PDB entry 6WC5 | X-ray diffraction, 2.90 A resolution | chains A and B of the 5 polymer chains in the assembly

# Chain A (and B)
Molecule: Myocyte-specific enhancer factor 2B
From: Homo sapiens
Notes: chain B of this document is another copy of the same molecule, construct and numbering; everything in this record applies to it too
UniProtKB: Q02080 (MEF2B_HUMAN); residue numbers follow UniProt; this construct covers 2-91
Amino-acid sequence (90 residues; numbered 2 to 91; the number before each row is that of its first residue):
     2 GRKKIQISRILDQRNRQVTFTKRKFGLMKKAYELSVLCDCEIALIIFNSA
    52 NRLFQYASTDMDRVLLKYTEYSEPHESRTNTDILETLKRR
Unresolved in the structure: 91 (chain B: fully traced)
Curated features (UniProtKB/Swiss-Prot):
  - DNA-binding region: A58 to E86 (Mef2-type)
From the paper describing this entry:
  - post-translational modification sites: T80 (citing earlier work)

# Interface between chain A and chain B
Contacting residue pairs - 133 pairs, chain A then chain B:
  Q7(A) - L38(B)
  I8(A) - Y33(B)  hydrophobic
  I8(A) - E34(B)
  I8(A) - V37(B)
  S9(A) - V37(B)
  S9(A) - L38(B)
  R10(A) - V37(B)  hydrogen bond (backbone-backbone)
  R10(A) - L38(B)
  R10(A) - D40(B)  salt bridge
  I11(A) - L38(B)  hydrogen bond (backbone-backbone)
  R17(A) - C39(B)  hydrogen bond (backbone-side chain)
  R17(A) - D40(B)  salt bridge
  F21(A) - L35(B)  hydrophobic
  F21(A) - C39(B)  hydrophobic
  R24(A) - E34(B)  salt bridge
  R24(A) - L35(B)
  R24(A) - L38(B)
  K25(A) - E77(B)  salt bridge
  L28(A) - L28(B)
  L28(A) - K31(B)
  L28(A) - A32(B)
  L28(A) - L35(B)  hydrophobic
  M29(A) - E77(B)
  M29(A) - R79(B)
  K31(A) - L28(B)
  A32(A) - L28(B)
  Y33(A) - N81(B)
  Y33(A) - I84(B)  hydrophobic
  Y33(A) - L85(B)
  E34(A) - I8(B)
  E34(A) - R24(B)  salt bridge
  L35(A) - R24(B)
  L35(A) - L28(B)  hydrophobic
  S36(A) - N81(B)  hydrogen bond
  V37(A) - I8(B)
  V37(A) - S9(B)
  V37(A) - R10(B)  hydrogen bond (backbone-backbone)
  L38(A) - Q7(B)
  L38(A) - S9(B)
  L38(A) - R10(B)
  L38(A) - I11(B)  hydrogen bond (backbone-backbone)
  L38(A) - R24(B)
  C39(A) - R17(B)
  C39(A) - T20(B)
  C39(A) - F21(B)  hydrophobic
  D40(A) - R10(B)  salt bridge
  D40(A) - S50(B)
  C41(A) - F21(B)  hydrophobic
  C41(A) - F48(B)
  C41(A) - N49(B)
  E42(A) - I46(B)
  E42(A) - I47(B)
  E42(A) - F48(B)  hydrogen bond (backbone-backbone)
  I43(A) - L45(B)  hydrophobic
  I43(A) - I46(B)
  A44(A) - A44(B)
  A44(A) - L45(B)
  A44(A) - I46(B)  hydrogen bond (backbone-backbone)
  L45(A) - I43(B)  hydrophobic
  L45(A) - A44(B)
  I46(A) - E42(B)
  I46(A) - I43(B)
  I46(A) - A44(B)  hydrogen bond (backbone-backbone)
  I46(A) - V65(B)  hydrophobic
  I46(A) - L66(B)  hydrophobic
  I46(A) - Y69(B)  hydrophobic
  I47(A) - E42(B)
  F48(A) - C41(B)
  F48(A) - E42(B)  hydrogen bond (backbone-backbone)
  F48(A) - V65(B)
  F48(A) - K68(B)
  F48(A) - Y69(B)
  F48(A) - Y72(B)  hydrophobic
  N49(A) - C41(B)
  S50(A) - D40(B)
  N52(A) - K68(B)  hydrogen bond
  N52(A) - Y72(B)
  R53(A) - Y72(B)
  R53(A) - E74(B)  salt bridge
  L54(A) - Y69(B)  hydrophobic
  L54(A) - Y72(B)  hydrogen bond (backbone-side chain)
  L54(A) - H76(B)
  F55(A) - E77(B)
  Q56(A) - Y69(B)  hydrogen bond
  Q56(A) - H76(B)  hydrogen bond
  Q56(A) - E77(B)  hydrogen bond (backbone-backbone)
  Q56(A) - S78(B)  hydrogen bond
  Q56(A) - R79(B)  hydrogen bond (backbone-backbone)
  Y57(A) - R79(B)
  Y57(A) - N81(B)  hydrogen bond
  Y57(A) - I84(B)  hydrophobic
  A58(A) - R79(B)  hydrogen bond (backbone-backbone)
  A58(A) - T80(B)  hydrogen bond (backbone-side chain)
  A58(A) - N81(B)
  S59(A) - T80(B)
  S59(A) - N81(B)  hydrogen bond (backbone-backbone)
  T60(A) - T80(B)  hydrogen bond (backbone-side chain)
  M62(A) - Y69(B)
  V65(A) - I46(B)  hydrophobic
  V65(A) - F48(B)
  L66(A) - I46(B)  hydrophobic
  L66(A) - L66(B)  hydrophobic
  L66(A) - Y69(B)  hydrophobic
  K68(A) - F48(B)
  K68(A) - N52(B)
  Y69(A) - I46(B)  hydrophobic
  Y69(A) - F48(B)
  Y69(A) - L54(B)  hydrophobic
  Y69(A) - Q56(B)  hydrogen bond
  Y69(A) - M62(B)
  Y69(A) - L66(B)  hydrophobic
  Y72(A) - F48(B)  hydrophobic
  Y72(A) - N52(B)
  Y72(A) - R53(B)
  Y72(A) - L54(B)  hydrogen bond (side chain-backbone)
  H76(A) - L54(B)
  H76(A) - Q56(B)  hydrogen bond
  E77(A) - K25(B)  salt bridge
  E77(A) - M29(B)
  E77(A) - L54(B)
  E77(A) - F55(B)
  E77(A) - Q56(B)  hydrogen bond (backbone-backbone)
  S78(A) - Q56(B)
  R79(A) - Q56(B)  hydrogen bond (backbone-backbone)
  R79(A) - Y57(B)
  R79(A) - A58(B)  hydrogen bond (backbone-backbone)
  T80(A) - A58(B)
  N81(A) - Y33(B)
  N81(A) - S36(B)  hydrogen bond
  N81(A) - Y57(B)  hydrogen bond
  N81(A) - A58(B)
  N81(A) - S59(B)  hydrogen bond (backbone-backbone)
  I84(A) - Y33(B)  hydrophobic
Also at the interface, not in a pair above, chain A (59 interface residues in all): I6, T20, F26, K30, D61, L88
Also at the interface, not in a pair above, chain B (59 interface residues in all): I6, K30, T60, L88

# Summary
The chain A/chain B interface involves 59 residues from each chain, with 31 hydrogen bonds and 8 salt bridges.
Among the polar pairs are R10(A)-D40(B), R17(A)-D40(B) and R24(A)-E34(B). The paper reports a modification
site at T80(A).
Chain A and chain B are both Myocyte-specific enhancer factor 2B (Homo sapiens); the structure, Crystal
Structure of a Ternary MEF2B/NKX2-5/myocardin enhancer DNA Complex, was determined by X-ray diffraction
together with 6WC2 from the same study.
